5DBE - chains X and A; structure by X-ray diffraction, 2.25 A resolution.

# Chain X
Protein: Cysteine synthase
Source organism: Haemophilus influenzae KW20
Notes: EC 2.5.1.47
UniProt: P45040 (CYSK_HAEIN); residue numbers follow UniProt; this construct covers 1-316
Chain sequence (332 residues; each row starts with the number of its first residue; numbers below 1 keep their minus sign (His-15 is residue -15)):
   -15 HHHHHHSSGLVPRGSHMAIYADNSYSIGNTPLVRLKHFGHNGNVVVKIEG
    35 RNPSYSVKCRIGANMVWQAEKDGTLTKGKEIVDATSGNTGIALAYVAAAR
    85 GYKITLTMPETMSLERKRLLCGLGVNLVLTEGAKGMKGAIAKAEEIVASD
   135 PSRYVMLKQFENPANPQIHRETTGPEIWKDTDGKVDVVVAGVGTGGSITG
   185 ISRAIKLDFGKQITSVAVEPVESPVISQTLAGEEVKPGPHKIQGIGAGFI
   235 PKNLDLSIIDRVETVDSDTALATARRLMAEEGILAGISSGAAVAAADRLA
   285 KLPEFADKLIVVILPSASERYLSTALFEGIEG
Disordered / not traced: -15 to 0, 70-71, 125, 132-133, 312-316
Construct notes: expression tag (-15 to 0)
Curated features (UniProtKB/Swiss-Prot):
  - binding site (hydrogen sulfide): Asn7, Arg35, Leu268
  - binding site (pyridoxal 5'-phosphate): Asn72, Gly177 to Ser181, Ser272
  - modified residue: Lys42 (N6-(pyridoxal phosphate)lysine)
Ligand contacts:
  - 0JO (2-{[(E)-{3-hydroxy-2-methyl-5-[(phosphonooxy)methyl]pyridin-4-yl}methylidene]amino}prop-2-enoic acid): Lys42, Thr69, Asn72, Thr73, Gln143, His153, Gly175, Val176, Gly177, Thr178, Gly179, Gly180, Ser181, Gln227, Gly228, Ile229, Ser272, Pro299, Ser300, Tyr305
  - O-acetylserine (OAS): Thr69, Asn72, Met96, Arg100, Met120, Gln143, Phe144, Gly177, Gly228, Ile229, Gly230, Ala231

# Chain A
Protein: C-terminal peptide from Serine acetyltransferase
UniProt: P29847 (CYSE_SALTY); numbering as in UniProt (aligned over 264-273)
Chain sequence (10 residues; each row starts with the number of its first residue):
   264 HHTFEYGDGI
Disordered / not traced: 264-266, 273

# Interface between chain X and chain A
Contacting residue pairs (22; chain X residue first):
  Thr95(X) with Glu268(A), hydrogen bond (side chain-backbone)
  Met96(X) with Tyr269(A)
  Gly116(X) with Phe267(A); Gly270(A)
  Ala117(X) with Phe267(A), hydrophobic; Asp271(A)
  Lys118(X) with Gly272(A), hydrogen bond (backbone-backbone)
  Gly119(X) with Gly270(A); Gly272(A)
  Met120(X) with Gly272(A), hydrogen bond (backbone-backbone)
  Lys121(X) with Gly272(A)
  Pro221(X) with Asp271(A)
  Gly222(X) with Asp271(A)
  Pro223(X) with Phe267(A); Glu268(A); Tyr269(A), hydrophobic; Asp271(A)
  His224(X) with Glu268(A); Tyr269(A), hydrogen bond (backbone-backbone)
  Lys225(X) with Glu268(A), salt bridge
  Ala231(X) with Gly272(A)
  Gly232(X) with Asp271(A)
Other interface residues (no listed pair), chain X (16 interface residues in all): Gly230

# In short
Chain X and chain A form an interface of 16 and 6 residues respectively, with 4 hydrogen bonds and 1 salt
bridge. Polar contacts include Lys225(X)-Glu268(A), Thr95(X)-Glu268(A) and Lys118(X)-Gly272(A). Bound to chain
X: O-acetylserine and compound 0JO.
Here chain X is Cysteine synthase (Haemophilus influenzae KW20) and chain A is C-terminal peptide from Serine
acetyltransferase. Entry 5DBE (Crystal structure of O-acetylserine sulfhydrylase from Haemophilus influenzae
in complex with pre-reactive O-acetyl serine, alpha-aminoacrylate reaction ...) was determined by X-ray
diffraction.
